Entry 1H9T (X-ray diffraction, 3.25 A resolution); this record covers chains A and B of the 4 polymer chains in the assembly.

# Chain A (and B)
Molecule: Fatty acid metabolism regulator protein
Source organism: Escherichia coli
Notes: chain B of this document is another copy of the same molecule, construct and numbering; everything in this record applies to it too
UniProt: P09371 (FADR_ECOLI); residues 2-239 here correspond to UniProt positions 1-238 (UniProt number = residue number - 1)
Chain sequence (243 residues; row label = number of the first residue in the row; numbers below 1 keep their minus sign (Phe-3 is residue -3)):
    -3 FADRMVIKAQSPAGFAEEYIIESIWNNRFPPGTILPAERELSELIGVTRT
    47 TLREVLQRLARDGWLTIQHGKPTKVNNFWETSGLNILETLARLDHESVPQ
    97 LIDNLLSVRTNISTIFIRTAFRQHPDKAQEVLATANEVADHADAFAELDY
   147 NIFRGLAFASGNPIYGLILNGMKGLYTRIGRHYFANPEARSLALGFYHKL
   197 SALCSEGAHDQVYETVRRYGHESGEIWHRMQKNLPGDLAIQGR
Unresolved in the structure: -3 to 4, 231-233 (chain B: -3 to 4, 231-239)
Residues lining bound ligands: gold ion (AU): Pro121, Gln125, Cys200, Ser201
From the paper describing this entry:
  - binding site for the 19-nt DNA strand: Ser7 to Ala9, Glu34, Arg35, Thr44, Arg45, Thr46, Thr47, Arg49, Ile63 to Thr69
  - mutagenesis - A9V, R35A, R35C, R49A: abolished binding to the 19-nt DNA strand (citing earlier work)
  - mutagenesis - K67A: decreased binding to the 19-nt DNA strand (citing earlier work)
  - contacts within the chain: Glu34-Arg45, Glu34-Arg49
  - conformationally variable residues (side-chain flip): Met168, Tyr172

# Interface between chain A and chain B
Residue-residue contacts (67; chain A residue first):
  Glu13(A) - Arg57(B)  salt bridge
  Thr46(A) - Thr46(B)
  Arg49(A) - Glu50(B)  salt bridge
  Glu50(A) - Arg49(B)  salt bridge
  Glu50(A) - Gln53(B)
  Gln53(A) - Glu50(B)
  Arg54(A) - Gln53(B)
  Arg54(A) - Arg57(B)
  Arg57(A) - Glu13(B)  salt bridge
  Arg57(A) - Arg54(B)  hydrogen bond (side chain-backbone)
  Arg57(A) - Arg57(B)
  Arg57(A) - Asp58(B)  salt bridge
  Asp58(A) - Arg57(B)  salt bridge
  Trp75(A) - Arg150(B)  hydrogen bond (backbone-side chain)
  Trp75(A) - Phe154(B)
  Trp75(A) - Pro159(B)  hydrophobic
  Trp75(A) - Asn166(B)
  Glu76(A) - Arg150(B)
  Glu76(A) - Asn166(B)  hydrogen bond (backbone-side chain)
  Thr77(A) - Asn166(B)
  Ser78(A) - Leu163(B)
  Ser78(A) - Asn166(B)  hydrogen bond (backbone-side chain)
  Gly79(A) - Leu163(B)
  Leu80(A) - Ile160(B)  hydrophobic
  Leu80(A) - Leu163(B)  hydrophobic
  Ile82(A) - Leu163(B)  hydrophobic
  Asn100(A) - Asn158(B)  hydrogen bond (backbone-side chain)
  Asn100(A) - Ile160(B)
  Leu101(A) - Ile160(B)
  Ser103(A) - Asn158(B)
  Ser103(A) - Tyr161(B)  hydrogen bond (backbone-side chain)
  Val104(A) - Asn158(B)
  Val104(A) - Tyr161(B)
  Asn107(A) - Ile111(B)
  Asn107(A) - Tyr161(B)  hydrogen bond
  Ile108(A) - Ile111(B)
  Ile111(A) - Asn107(B)
  Ile111(A) - Ile108(B)
  Ile111(A) - Ile111(B)  hydrophobic
  Arg150(A) - Trp75(B)  hydrogen bond (side chain-backbone)
  Arg150(A) - Glu76(B)
  Phe154(A) - Trp75(B)  hydrophobic
  Asn158(A) - Asn100(B)  hydrogen bond (side chain-backbone)
  Asn158(A) - Val104(B)
  Pro159(A) - Trp75(B)  hydrophobic
  Ile160(A) - Leu80(B)  hydrophobic
  Ile160(A) - Leu83(B)  hydrophobic
  Ile160(A) - Asn100(B)
  Ile160(A) - Leu101(B)  hydrophobic
  Ile160(A) - Val104(B)  hydrophobic
  Tyr161(A) - Ser103(B)
  Tyr161(A) - Val104(B)  hydrophobic
  Tyr161(A) - Asn107(B)
  Leu163(A) - Trp75(B)  hydrophobic
  Leu163(A) - Ser78(B)
  Leu163(A) - Gly79(B)
  Leu163(A) - Leu80(B)
  Ile164(A) - Leu80(B)  hydrophobic
  Ile164(A) - Ile164(B)  hydrophobic
  Asn166(A) - Phe74(B)
  Asn166(A) - Trp75(B)  hydrogen bond (side chain-backbone)
  Asn166(A) - Glu76(B)  hydrogen bond (side chain-backbone)
  Asn166(A) - Thr77(B)
  Asn166(A) - Ser78(B)  hydrogen bond (side chain-backbone)
  Arg239(A) - Lys123(B)  hydrogen bond (backbone-side chain)
  Arg239(A) - Phe154(B)
  Arg239(A) - Ala155(B)
Also at the interface, not in a pair above, chain A (37 interface residues in all): Phe74, Asn81, Leu83, Leu97, Gly238
Also at the interface, not in a pair above, chain B (37 interface residues in all): Asn81, Ile82, Leu97

# Overview
The chain A/chain B interface involves 37 residues from each chain; the contacts include 13 hydrogen bonds and
6 salt bridges. Polar contacts include Glu13(A)-Arg57(B), Arg49(A)-Glu50(B) and Arg57(A)-Asp58(B). From the
paper: a binding site for the 19-nt DNA strand at Ser7(A), Glu34(A) and Arg35(A) among others; A9V, R35A and
R35C of chain A, among others, abolish binding to the 19-nt DNA strand; 5 substitutions were tested in all.
Both chains are Fatty acid metabolism regulator protein (Escherichia coli). Entry 1H9T (Fadr, fatty acid
responsive transcription factor from E. coli in complex with fadb operator) was determined by X-ray
diffraction.
